PDB entry 8ZP4 | electron microscopy, 3.33 A resolution | chains A and G of the 7 polymer chains in the assembly

Chain A:
Name: Origin recognition complex subunit 1
Organism: Saccharomyces cerevisiae S288C
UniProtKB: P54784 (ORC1_YEAST); residue numbers follow UniProt; this construct covers 1-914
Amino-acid sequence (914 residues; each row starts with the number of its first residue):
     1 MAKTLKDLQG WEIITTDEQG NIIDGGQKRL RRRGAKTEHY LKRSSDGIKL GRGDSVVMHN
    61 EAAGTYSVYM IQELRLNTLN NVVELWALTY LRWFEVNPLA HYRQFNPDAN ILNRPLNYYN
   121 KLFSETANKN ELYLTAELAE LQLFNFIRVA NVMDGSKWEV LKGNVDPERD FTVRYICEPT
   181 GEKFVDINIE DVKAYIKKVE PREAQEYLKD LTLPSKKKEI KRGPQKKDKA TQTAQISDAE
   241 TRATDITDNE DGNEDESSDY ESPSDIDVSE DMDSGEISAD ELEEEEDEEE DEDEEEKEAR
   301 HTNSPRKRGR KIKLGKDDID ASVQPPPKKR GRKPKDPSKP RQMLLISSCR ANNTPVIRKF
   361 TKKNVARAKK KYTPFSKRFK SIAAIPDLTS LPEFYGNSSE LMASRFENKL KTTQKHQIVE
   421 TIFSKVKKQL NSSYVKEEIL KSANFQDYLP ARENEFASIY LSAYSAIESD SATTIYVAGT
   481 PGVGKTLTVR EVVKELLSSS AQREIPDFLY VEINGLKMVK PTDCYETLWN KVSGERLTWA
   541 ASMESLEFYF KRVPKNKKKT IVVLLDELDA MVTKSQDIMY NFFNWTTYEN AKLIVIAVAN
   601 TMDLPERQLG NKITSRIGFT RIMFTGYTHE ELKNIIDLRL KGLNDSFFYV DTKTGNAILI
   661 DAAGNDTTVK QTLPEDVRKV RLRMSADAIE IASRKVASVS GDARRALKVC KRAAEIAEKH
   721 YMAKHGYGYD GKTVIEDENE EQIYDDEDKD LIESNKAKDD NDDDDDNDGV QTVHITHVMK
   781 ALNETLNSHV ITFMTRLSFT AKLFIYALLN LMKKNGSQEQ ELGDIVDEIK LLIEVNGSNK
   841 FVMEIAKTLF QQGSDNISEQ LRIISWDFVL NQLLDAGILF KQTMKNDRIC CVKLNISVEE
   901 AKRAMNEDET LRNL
Disordered / not traced: 1-354, 435-447, 661-675, 731-768
Ligand contacts: ATP-gamma-S (AGS; phosphothiophosphoric acid-adenylate ester): Ser432, Leu449, Pro450, Ala451, Arg452, Pro481, Gly482, Val483, Gly484, Lys485, Thr486, Leu487, Glu567, Asn600, Tyr627, Ile635, Arg639, Ala703, Arg704
Curated features (UniProtKB/Swiss-Prot):
  - binding site (ATP): Val435, Gly479 to Leu487, Glu567, Asn600, Arg704, Gly726 to Thr733
  - binding site (Mg(2+)): Asp566, Glu567
  - modified residue: Ser237 (Phosphoserine)

Chain G:
Molecule: 77-nt DNA strand
Sequence (77 nucleotides; each row starts with the number of its first residue):
     1 TACAGATTTT ATGTTTAGAT CTTTTATGCT TGCTTTTCAA AAGGCCTGCA GGCAAGTGCA
    61 CAAACAATAC TTAAATA
Disordered / not traced: 1, 33-77

Chain A / chain G interface:
Contacting residue pairs (9):
  Phe360(A) - DG13(G)  base contact
  Phe360(A) - DT14(G)  sugar contact
  Lys362(A) - DT12(G)  hydrogen bond to the base
  Arg367(A) - DT10(G)  hydrogen bond to the base
  Tyr372(A) - DT9(G)  base contact
  Lys520(A) - DT12(G)  salt bridge to the phosphate
  Thr538(A) - DT10(G)  sugar contact
  Thr538(A) - DA11(G)  phosphate contact
  Trp539(A) - DA11(G)  hydrogen bond to the phosphate
Other interface residues (no listed pair), chain A (8 interface residues in all): Ala540

Summary:
The interface between chain A and chain G involves 8 residues on one side and 6 on the other, with 3 hydrogen
bonds and 1 salt bridge. Among the polar pairs are Lys362(A)-DT12(G), Arg367(A)-DT10(G) and Trp539(A)-DA11(G).
Bound to chain A: ATP-gamma-S.
Here chain A is Origin recognition complex subunit 1 (Saccharomyces cerevisiae S288C) and chain G is a 77-nt
DNA strand. Entry 8ZP4 (Cryo-EM structure of origin recognition complex (Orc1 to 5) with ARS1 DNA bound) was
determined by electron microscopy, deposited together with 8ZP5 and 8ZPK.
